PDB entry 8UBC | electron microscopy, 3.29 A resolution | chains F and I of the 8 polymer chains in the assembly

== Chain F ==
Protein: Avd
Source organism: Bordetella phage BPP-1
Notes: EC 4.2.1.147
Reference sequence: chimeric construct of Q775D7, Q9FA38: residues 1-124 from Q775D7 (Q775D7_BPBPP) positions 1-124 (same numbers); residues 125-290 from Q9FA38 positions 5-170 (UniProt number = residue number - 120)
Sequence (290 residues; row label = number of the first residue in the row):
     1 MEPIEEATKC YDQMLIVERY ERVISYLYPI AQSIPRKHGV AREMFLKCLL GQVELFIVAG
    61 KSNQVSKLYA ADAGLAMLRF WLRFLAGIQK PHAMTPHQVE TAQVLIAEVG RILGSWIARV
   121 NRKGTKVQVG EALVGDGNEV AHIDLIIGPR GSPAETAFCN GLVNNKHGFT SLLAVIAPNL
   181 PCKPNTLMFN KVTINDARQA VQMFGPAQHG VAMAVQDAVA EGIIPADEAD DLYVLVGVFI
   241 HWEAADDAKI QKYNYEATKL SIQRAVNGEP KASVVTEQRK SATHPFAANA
Disordered / not traced: 1-12, 124-290

== Chain I ==
Molecule: Diversity-generating retroelement (DGR) RNA Sp
Sequence (140 nucleotides; row label = number of the first residue in the row):
     1 CAUGGCUCUG CCAACGCUAC GGCUUGGCGG GCUGGCCUUU CCUCAAUAGG UGGUCAGCCG
    61 GUUCUGUCCU GCUUCGGCGA ACACGUUACA CGGUUCGGCA AAACGUCGAU UACUGAAAAU
   121 GGAAAGGCGG GGCCGACUUC
Disordered / not traced: 1-2, 34-46, 54-91, 140

== Interface between chain F and chain I ==
Residue-residue contacts (10; chain F residue first):
  Gln-32(F) / G4(I)  hydrogen bond to the base
  Arg-36(F) / G5(I)  salt bridge to the phosphate
  Arg-36(F) / G26(I)  salt bridge to the phosphate
  Lys-37(F) / C15(I)  hydrogen bond to the base
  Lys-37(F) / U25(I)  sugar contact
  Lys-37(F) / G26(I)  hydrogen bond to the phosphate
  Arg-42(F) / G4(I)  hydrogen bond to the base
  Leu-46(F) / G4(I)  base contact
  Gln-89(F) / C15(I)  sugar contact
  Lys-90(F) / C15(I)  sugar contact
Interface residues without a listed pair, chain F (9 interface residues in all): Ala-31, Ile-34

== In short ==
9 residues of chain F and 5 residues of chain I are in contact; the contacts include 4 hydrogen bonds and 2
salt bridges. Polar pairs include Gln-32(F)/G4(I), Lys-37(F)/C15(I) and Arg-42(F)/G4(I).
Here chain F is Avd (Bordetella phage BPP-1) and chain I is Diversity-generating retroelement (DGR) RNA Sp.
Entry 8UBC (Diversity-generating retroelement (DGR) ribonucleoprotein reverse transcriptase - Resting State
1b) was determined by electron microscopy (same publication as 8UB7, 8UB8, 8UB9, 8UBA, 8UBB, 8UBD, 8UBE and
8UBF).
